9ELV - chains A and B; structure by X-ray diffraction, 1.62 A resolution.

Chain A (and B):
Molecule: 3C-like proteinase nsp5
From: Severe acute respiratory syndrome coronavirus 2
Notes: EC 3.4.22.69; chain B of this document is another copy of the same molecule, construct and numbering; everything in this record applies to it too
UniProt: P0DTD1 (R1AB_SARS2); residues 1-306 here correspond to UniProt positions 3264-3569 (UniProt number = residue number + 3263)
Sequence (306 residues; each row starts with the number of its first residue):
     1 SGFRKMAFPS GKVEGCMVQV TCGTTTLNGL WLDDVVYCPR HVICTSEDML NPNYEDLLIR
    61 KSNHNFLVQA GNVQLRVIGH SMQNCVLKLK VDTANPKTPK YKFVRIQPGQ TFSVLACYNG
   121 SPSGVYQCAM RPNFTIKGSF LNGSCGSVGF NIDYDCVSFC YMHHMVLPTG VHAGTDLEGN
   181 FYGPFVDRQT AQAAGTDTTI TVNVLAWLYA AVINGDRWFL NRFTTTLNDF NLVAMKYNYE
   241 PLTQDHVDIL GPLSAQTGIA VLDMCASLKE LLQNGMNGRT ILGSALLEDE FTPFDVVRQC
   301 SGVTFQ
Unresolved in the structure: 304-306 (chain B: 1-2, 302-306)
Glycans and other covalent adducts: compound V2M linked to Cys145
Differences from the reference sequence: engineered mutation Val166 (Glu3429 in P0DTD1)
Ligand contacts: V2M (N-[(2S)-1-({(2S,3S)-3,4-dihydroxy-1-[(3S)-2-oxopyrrolidin-3-yl]butan-2-yl}amino)-4-methyl-1-oxopentan-2-yl]-4-methoxy-1H-indole-2-carboxamide): Leu27, His41, Met49, Phe140, Leu141, Asn142, Gly143, Ser144, His163, His164, Met165, Val166, Leu167, Pro168, His172, Asp187, Arg188, Gln189, Thr190, Ala191
Swiss-Prot annotation at these positions:
  - active site: His41 (For 3CL-PRO activity), Cys145 (Nucleophile)
  - site: Gln306 (Cleavage)
  - cross-link (Glycyl lysine isopeptide (Lys-Gly)): Lys5 (interchain with G-Cter in ubiquitin), Lys90 (interchain with G-Cter in ubiquitin)
What the authors report for this chain:
  - binding site for V2M: Ser1, Phe140, Cys145
  - mutagenesis - E166V (2,700-fold): decreased binding to nirmatrelvir
  - mutagenesis - E166V: decreased catalytic activity
  - mutagenesis - E166V (Tm change 19.3 degC): decreased stability in response to nirmatrelvir
  - conformationally variable residues (order/disorder transition): Ser1, Gly2
  - mutagenesis - E166V: decreased binding to V2M

Interface between chain A and chain B:
Contacting residue pairs - 66 pairs, chain A then chain B:
  Ser1(A) - Gly138(B)
  Ser1(A) - Ser139(B)
  Ser1(A) - Phe140(B)  hydrogen bond (side chain-backbone)
  Ser1(A) - Leu141(B)
  Ser1(A) - Val166(B)
  Ser1(A) - His172(B)  hydrogen bond
  Gly2(A) - Gly138(B)
  Gly2(A) - Ser139(B)
  Arg4(A) - Tyr126(B)
  Arg4(A) - Gln127(B)  hydrogen bond (side chain-backbone)
  Arg4(A) - Cys128(B)
  Arg4(A) - Lys137(B)  hydrogen bond (side chain-backbone)
  Arg4(A) - Gly138(B)
  Arg4(A) - Ser139(B)
  Arg4(A) - Glu290(B)  salt bridge
  Lys5(A) - Arg4(B)
  Lys5(A) - Tyr126(B)
  Met6(A) - Gly124(B)
  Met6(A) - Val125(B)
  Met6(A) - Tyr126(B)  hydrophobic
  Met6(A) - Ser139(B)
  Ala7(A) - Gly124(B)
  Ala7(A) - Val125(B)  hydrogen bond (backbone-backbone)
  Phe8(A) - Val125(B)
  Pro9(A) - Ser10(B)
  Pro9(A) - Glu14(B)
  Pro9(A) - Pro122(B)  hydrophobic
  Pro9(A) - Ser123(B)
  Pro9(A) - Gly124(B)
  Ser10(A) - Pro9(B)
  Ser10(A) - Ser10(B)  hydrogen bond (side chain-backbone)
  Ser10(A) - Glu14(B)  hydrogen bond (backbone-side chain)
  Gly11(A) - Gly11(B)
  Gly11(A) - Glu14(B)  hydrogen bond (backbone-side chain)
  Glu14(A) - Pro9(B)
  Glu14(A) - Ser10(B)  hydrogen bond (side chain-backbone)
  Glu14(A) - Gly11(B)  hydrogen bond (side chain-backbone)
  Pro122(A) - Pro9(B)
  Ser123(A) - Pro9(B)
  Ser123(A) - Arg298(B)  hydrogen bond (backbone-side chain)
  Gly124(A) - Met6(B)
  Gly124(A) - Ala7(B)
  Gly124(A) - Pro9(B)
  Gly124(A) - Arg298(B)
  Val125(A) - Met6(B)
  Val125(A) - Ala7(B)  hydrogen bond (backbone-backbone)
  Val125(A) - Phe8(B)
  Val125(A) - Pro9(B)  hydrophobic
  Val125(A) - Val125(B)  hydrophobic
  Tyr126(A) - Arg4(B)
  Tyr126(A) - Lys5(B)
  Tyr126(A) - Met6(B)  hydrophobic
  Gln127(A) - Arg4(B)  hydrogen bond (backbone-side chain)
  Cys128(A) - Arg4(B)
  Lys137(A) - Arg4(B)  hydrogen bond (backbone-side chain)
  Ser139(A) - Arg4(B)
  Ser139(A) - Met6(B)
  Ser139(A) - Gln299(B)
  Leu141(A) - Gln299(B)
  Leu141(A) - Ser301(B)
  Gly283(A) - Leu286(B)
  Ala285(A) - Leu286(B)  hydrophobic
  Arg298(A) - Leu141(B)
  Gln299(A) - Ser139(B)  hydrogen bond
  Gln299(A) - Leu141(B)
  Val303(A) - Leu141(B)  hydrophobic
Other interface residues (no listed pair), chain A (32 interface residues in all): Phe3, Lys12, Leu115, Thr280, Glu290, Ser301
Other interface residues (no listed pair), chain B (32 interface residues in all): Leu115, Ala129, Gly170, Cys300
From the paper, about this interface:
  - residue pairs: Ser1(A)-Phe140(B) (hydrogen bond)

Summary:
The chain A/chain B interface involves 32 residues from each chain; the contacts include 15 hydrogen bonds and
1 salt bridge. Polar pairs include Arg4(A)-Glu290(B), Ser1(A)-Phe140(B) and Ser1(A)-His172(B). The paper
describes a hydrogen bond between Ser1(A) and Phe140(B). From the paper: a binding site for V2M at Ser1(A),
Phe140(A) and Cys145(A); E166V of chain A reduces binding to nirmatrelvir.
Chain A and chain B are both 3C-like proteinase nsp5 (Severe acute respiratory syndrome coronavirus 2); the
structure, Crystal Structure of SARS-CoV-2 Mpro mutant E166V with Pfizer Intravenous Inhibitor PF-00835231,
was determined by X-ray diffraction together with 9EL4 and 9MEI from the same study.
